3RVY - chains A and B; structure by X-ray diffraction, 2.70 A resolution.

[Chain A]
Protein: Ion transport protein
Source organism: Arcobacter butzleri
Reference sequence: A8EVM5 (A8EVM5_ARCB4); residues 1001-1267 here correspond to UniProt positions 1-267 (UniProt number = residue number - 1000)
Chain sequence (285 residues; each row starts with the number of its first residue):
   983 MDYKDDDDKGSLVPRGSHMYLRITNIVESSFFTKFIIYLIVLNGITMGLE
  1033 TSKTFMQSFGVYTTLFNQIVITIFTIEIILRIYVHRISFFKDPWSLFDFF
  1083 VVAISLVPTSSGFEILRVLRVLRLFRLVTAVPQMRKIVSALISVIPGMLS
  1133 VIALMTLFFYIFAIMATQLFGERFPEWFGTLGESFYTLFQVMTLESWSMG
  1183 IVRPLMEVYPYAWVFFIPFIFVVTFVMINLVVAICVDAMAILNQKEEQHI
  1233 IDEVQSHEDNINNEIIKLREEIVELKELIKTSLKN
Not modelled in the structure: 983-1000, 1222-1267
Sequence notes: expression tag (983-1000); engineered mutation Cys1217 (Ile217 in A8EVM5)
Ligand contacts:
  - 1,2-dimyristoyl-sn-glycero-3-phosphocholine (PX4), molecule 1: Met1137, Thr1138, Phe1141, Thr1162, Gly1164, Glu1165, Phe1167, Tyr1168, Phe1171, Met1174, Met1209
  - 1,2-dimyristoyl-sn-glycero-3-phosphocholine (PX4), molecule 2: Leu1151, Val1190, Tyr1191, Tyr1193
  - 1,2-dimyristoyl-sn-glycero-3-phosphocholine (PX4), molecule 3: Phe1171, Met1174, Thr1175, Leu1176
  - 1,2-dimyristoyl-sn-glycero-3-phosphocholine (PX4), molecule 4: Met1188, Trp1195, Ile1199, Phe1203
Reported in the primary citation:
  - specificity-determining residues: Glu1177 (by similarity / conservation)
  - self-association interface (contacts with another copy of this molecule): Thr1175, Trp1179
  - contacts within the chain: Gln1172-Glu1177 (backbone contact)

[Chain B]
Protein: Ion transport protein
Source organism: Arcobacter butzleri
Reference sequence: A8EVM5 (A8EVM5_ARCB4); residues 2001-2267 here correspond to UniProt positions 1-267 (UniProt number = residue number - 2000)
Chain sequence (285 residues; row label = number of the first residue in the row):
  1983 MDYKDDDDKGSLVPRGSHMYLRITNIVESSFFTKFIIYLIVLNGITMGLE
  2033 TSKTFMQSFGVYTTLFNQIVITIFTIEIILRIYVHRISFFKDPWSLFDFF
  2083 VVAISLVPTSSGFEILRVLRVLRLFRLVTAVPQMRKIVSALISVIPGMLS
  2133 VIALMTLFFYIFAIMATQLFGERFPEWFGTLGESFYTLFQVMTLESWSMG
  2183 IVRPLMEVYPYAWVFFIPFIFVVTFVMINLVVAICVDAMAILNQKEEQHI
  2233 IDEVQSHEDNINNEIIKLREEIVELKELIKTSLKN
Not modelled in the structure: 1983-2000, 2222-2267
Sequence notes: expression tag (1983-2000); engineered mutation Cys2217 (Ile217 in A8EVM5)
Ligand contacts:
  - 1,2-dimyristoyl-sn-glycero-3-phosphocholine (PX4), molecule 1: Ser2034, Lys2035, Thr2036
  - 1,2-dimyristoyl-sn-glycero-3-phosphocholine (PX4), molecule 2: Met2137, Thr2138, Phe2141, Thr2162, Gly2164, Glu2165, Phe2167, Tyr2168, Phe2171, Met2209
  - 1,2-dimyristoyl-sn-glycero-3-phosphocholine (PX4), molecule 3: Leu2151, Val2190, Tyr2191
  - 1,2-dimyristoyl-sn-glycero-3-phosphocholine (PX4), molecule 4: Met2174, Thr2175, Leu2176
  - 1,2-dimyristoyl-sn-glycero-3-phosphocholine (PX4), molecule 5: Leu2176, Ile2202, Thr2206
  - 1,2-dimyristoyl-sn-glycero-3-phosphocholine (PX4), molecule 6: Trp2195, Ile2199, Phe2203

[How chain A and chain B interact]
Contacting residue pairs - 49 pairs, chain A then chain B:
  Gly1026(A) - Tyr2142(B)  hydrogen bond (backbone-side chain)
  Gly1030(A) - Tyr2142(B)  hydrogen bond (backbone-side chain)
  Gly1030(A) - Ile2146(B)
  Thr1033(A) - Leu2163(B)
  Val1100(A) - Met2147(B)
  Val1100(A) - Gln2150(B)
  Val1100(A) - Leu2151(B)  hydrophobic
  Leu1101(A) - Met2147(B)  hydrophobic
  Val1103(A) - Met2147(B)  hydrophobic
  Leu1106(A) - Ile2143(B)  hydrophobic
  Phe1107(A) - Phe2140(B)  hydrophobic
  Phe1107(A) - Ile2143(B)  hydrophobic
  Val1110(A) - Leu2139(B)  hydrophobic
  Ile1119(A) - Ser2132(B)
  Ile1119(A) - Val2133(B)  hydrophobic
  Ile1119(A) - Leu2136(B)  hydrophobic
  Leu1123(A) - Leu2136(B)  hydrophobic
  Leu1123(A) - Phe2207(B)
  Leu1123(A) - Asn2211(B)
  Met1130(A) - Phe2207(B)  hydrophobic
  Glu1158(A) - Arg2185(B)
  Trp1159(A) - Arg2185(B)
  Tyr1168(A) - Trp2179(B)
  Tyr1168(A) - Ser2180(B)  hydrogen bond
  Tyr1168(A) - Val2184(B)
  Tyr1168(A) - Arg2185(B)
  Tyr1168(A) - Met2188(B)
  Thr1169(A) - Arg2185(B)  hydrogen bond
  Phe1171(A) - Trp2179(B)  hydrophobic
  Phe1171(A) - Ile2199(B)  hydrophobic
  Phe1171(A) - Phe2203(B)  hydrophobic
  Gln1172(A) - Trp2179(B)
  Gln1172(A) - Ser2180(B)  hydrogen bond
  Gln1172(A) - Met2181(B)
  Gln1172(A) - Arg2185(B)  hydrogen bond
  Thr1175(A) - Trp2179(B)  hydrogen bond
  Glu1177(A) - Leu2176(B)
  Glu1177(A) - Ser2178(B)
  Glu1177(A) - Trp2179(B)
  Glu1177(A) - Ser2180(B)  hydrogen bond (side chain-backbone)
  Glu1177(A) - Met2181(B)  hydrogen bond (side chain-backbone)
  Ser1178(A) - Met2181(B)
  Gly1182(A) - Met2181(B)
  Ile1183(A) - Met2181(B)  hydrophobic
  Ile1216(A) - Asn2211(B)
  Ile1216(A) - Val2214(B)  hydrophobic
  Cys1217(A) - Val2214(B)  hydrophobic
  Cys1217(A) - Val2218(B)
  Met1221(A) - Met2221(B)  hydrophobic
Also at the interface, not in a pair above, chain A (38 interface residues in all): Ile1027, Met1029, Glu1096, Arg1099, Leu1104, Leu1109, Met1116, Val1120, Val1126, Ile1127, Val1213, Ala1220
Also at the interface, not in a pair above, chain B (35 interface residues in all): Ala2135, Phe2144, Thr2149, Glu2177, Gly2182, Trp2195, Ile2202, Ile2210

[Summary]
The interface between chain A and chain B involves 38 residues on one side and 35 on the other, with 9
hydrogen bonds. Polar pairs include Gly1026(A)-Tyr2142(B), Gly1030(A)-Tyr2142(B) and Tyr1168(A)-Ser2180(B). 4
1,2-dimyristoyl-sn-glycero-3-phosphocholine molecules are bound between chain A and chain B. From the paper:
the specificity determinant Glu1177(A); a self-association interface involving Thr1175(A) and Trp1179(A).
Chain A and chain B are both Ion transport protein (Arcobacter butzleri); the structure, Crystal structure of
the NavAb voltage-gated sodium channel (Ile217Cys, 2.7 A), was determined by X-ray diffraction, deposited
together with 3RVZ and 3RW0.
